Entry 6GH5 (electron microscopy, 3.40 A resolution); this record covers chains B and D of the 8 polymer chains in the assembly.

Chain B:
Name: DNA-directed RNA polymerase subunit alpha
Organism: Escherichia coli (strain K12)
Notes: EC 2.7.7.6
UniProtKB: P0A7Z4 (RPOA_ECOLI); residue numbers follow UniProt; this construct covers 1-329
Sequence (329 residues; row label = number of the first residue in the row):
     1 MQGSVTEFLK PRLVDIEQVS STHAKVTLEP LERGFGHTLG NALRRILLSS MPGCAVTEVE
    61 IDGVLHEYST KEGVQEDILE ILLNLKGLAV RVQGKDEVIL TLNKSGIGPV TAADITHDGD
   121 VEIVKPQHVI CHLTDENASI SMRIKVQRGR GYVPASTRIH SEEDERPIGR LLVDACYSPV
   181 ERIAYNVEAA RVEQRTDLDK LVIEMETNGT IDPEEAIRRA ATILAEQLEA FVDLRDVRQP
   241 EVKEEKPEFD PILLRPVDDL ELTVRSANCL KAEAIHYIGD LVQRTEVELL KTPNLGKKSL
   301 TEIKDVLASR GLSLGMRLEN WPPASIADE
Disordered / not traced: 1-3, 239-329
Curated features (UniProtKB/Swiss-Prot):
  - region: Glu162 to Glu165 (Required for interaction with Crp at class II promoters)
  - modified residue: Arg265 (ADP-ribosylarginine), Lys297 (N6-acetyllysine), Lys298 (N6-acetyllysine)

Chain D:
Name: DNA-directed RNA polymerase subunit beta'
Organism: Escherichia coli (strain K12)
Notes: EC 2.7.7.6
UniProtKB: P0A8T7 (RPOC_ECOLI); numbering as in UniProt (aligned over 1-1407)
Sequence (1407 residues; row label = number of the first residue in the row):
     1 MKDLLKFLKA QTKTEEFDAI KIALASPDMI RSWSFGEVKK PETINYRTFK PERDGLFCAR
    61 IFGPVKDYEC LCGKYKRLKH RGVICEKCGV EVTQTKVRRE RMGHIELASP TAHIWFLKSL
   121 PSRIGLLLDM PLRDIERVLY FESYVVIEGG MTNLERQQIL TEEQYLDALE EFGDEFDAKM
   181 GAEAIQALLK SMDLEQECEQ LREELNETNS ETKRKKLTKR IKLLEAFVQS GNKPEWMILT
   241 VLPVLPPDLR PLVPLDGGRF ATSDLNDLYR RVINRNNRLK RLLDLAAPDI IVRNEKRMLQ
   301 EAVDALLDNG RRGRAITGSN KRPLKSLADM IKGKQGRFRQ NLLGKRVDYS GRSVITVGPY
   361 LRLHQCGLPK KMALELFKPF IYGKLELRGL ATTIKAAKKM VEREEAVVWD ILDEVIREHP
   421 VLLNRAPTLH RLGIQAFEPV LIEGKAIQLH PLVCAAYNAD FDGDQMAVHV PLTLEAQLEA
   481 RALMMSTNNI LSPANGEPII VPSQDVVLGL YYMTRDCVNA KGEGMVLTGP KEAERLYRSG
   541 LASLHARVKV RITEYEKDAN GELVAKTSLK DTTVGRAILW MIVPKGLPYS IVNQALGKKA
   601 ISKMLNTCYR ILGLKPTVIF ADQIMYTGFA YAARSGASVG IDDMVIPEKK HEIISEAEAE
   661 VAEIQEQFQS GLVTAGERYN KVIDIWAAAN DRVSKAMMDN LQTETVINRD GQEEKQVSFN
   721 SIYMMADSGA RGSAAQIRQL AGMRGLMAKP DGSIIETPIT ANFREGLNVL QYFISTHGAR
   781 KGLADTALKT ANSGYLTRRL VDVAQDLVVT EDDCGTHEGI MMTPVIEGGD VKEPLRDRVL
   841 GRVTAEDVLK PGTADILVPR NTLLHEQWCD LLEENSVDAV KVRSVVSCDT DFGVCAHCYG
   901 RDLARGHIIN KGEAIGVIAA QSIGEPGTQL TMRTFHIGGA ASRAAAESSI QVKNKGSIKL
   961 SNVKSVVNSS GKLVITSRNT ELKLIDEFGR TKESYKVPYG AVLAKGDGEQ VAGGETVANW
  1021 DPHTMPVITE VSGFVRFTDM IDGQTITRQT DELTGLSSLV VLDSAERTAG GKDLRPALKI
  1081 VDAQGNDVLI PGTDMPAQYF LPGKAIVQLE DGVQISSGDT LARIPQESGG TKDITGGLPR
  1141 VADLFEARRP KEPAILAEIS GIVSFGKETK GKRRLVITPV DGSDPYEEMI PKWRQLNVFE
  1201 GERVERGDVI SDGPEAPHDI LRLRGVHAVT RYIVNEVQDV YRLQGVKIND KHIEVIVRQM
  1261 LRKATIVNAG SSDFLEGEQV EYSRVKIANR ELEANGKVGA TYSRDLLGIT KASLATESFI
  1321 SAASFQETTR VLTEAAVAGK RDELRGLKEN VIVGRLIPAG TGYAYHQDRM RRRAAGEAPA
  1381 APQVTAEDAS ASLAELLNAG LGGSDNE
Disordered / not traced: 1-3, 1050-1056, 1068-1074, 1089-1096, 1127-1132, 1377-1407
Curated features (UniProtKB/Swiss-Prot):
  - binding site (Zn(2+)): Cys70, Cys72, Cys85, Cys88, Cys814, Cys888, Cys895, Cys898
  - binding site (Mg(2+)): Asp460, Asp462, Asp464
  - modified residue: Lys983 (N6-acetyllysine)

How chain B and chain D interact:
Pairs across the interface (15; chain B residue first):
  Leu83(B) with Val526(D), hydrophobic; Leu527(D); Thr528(D); Arg551(D)
  Asn84(B) with Arg551(D)
  Lys86(B) with Val526(D), hydrogen bond (side chain-backbone)
  Tyr152(B) with Arg535(D), hydrogen bond
  Val180(B) with Glu534(D)
  Glu181(B) with Glu534(D)
  Arg182(B) with Met581(D)
  Arg191(B) with Asp413(D), salt bridge
  Gln194(B) with Lys370(D); Trp409(D)
  Thr196(B) with Glu443(D), hydrogen bond
  Glu206(B) with Lys531(D), salt bridge
Interface residues without a listed pair, chain B (18 interface residues in all): Arg44, Leu48, Glu80, Pro154, Asp174, Cys176, Ser178
Interface residues without a listed pair, chain D (15 interface residues in all): Met525, Tyr537, Arg538

Summary:
The interface between chain B and chain D involves 18 residues on one side and 15 on the other, with 3
hydrogen bonds and 2 salt bridges. Polar pairs include Arg191(B)-Asp413(D), Glu206(B)-Lys531(D) and
Lys86(B)-Val526(D).
Chain B is DNA-directed RNA polymerase subunit alpha and chain D is DNA-directed RNA polymerase subunit beta',
both from Escherichia coli (strain K12); the structure, Cryo-EM structure of bacterial RNA polymerase-sigma54
holoenzyme transcription open complex, was determined by electron microscopy together with 6GFW and 6GH6 from
the same study.
